8RAM - chains A and B of the 19 polymer chains in the assembly; structure by electron microscopy, 2.80 A resolution.

Chain A:
Molecule: DNA-directed RNA polymerase II subunit RPB1
From: Saccharomyces cerevisiae
Notes: EC 2.7.7.6
UniProtKB: P04050 (RPB1_YEAST); residue numbers follow UniProt; this construct covers 1-1733
Sequence (1733 residues; numbered 1 to 1733; the number before each row is that of its first residue):
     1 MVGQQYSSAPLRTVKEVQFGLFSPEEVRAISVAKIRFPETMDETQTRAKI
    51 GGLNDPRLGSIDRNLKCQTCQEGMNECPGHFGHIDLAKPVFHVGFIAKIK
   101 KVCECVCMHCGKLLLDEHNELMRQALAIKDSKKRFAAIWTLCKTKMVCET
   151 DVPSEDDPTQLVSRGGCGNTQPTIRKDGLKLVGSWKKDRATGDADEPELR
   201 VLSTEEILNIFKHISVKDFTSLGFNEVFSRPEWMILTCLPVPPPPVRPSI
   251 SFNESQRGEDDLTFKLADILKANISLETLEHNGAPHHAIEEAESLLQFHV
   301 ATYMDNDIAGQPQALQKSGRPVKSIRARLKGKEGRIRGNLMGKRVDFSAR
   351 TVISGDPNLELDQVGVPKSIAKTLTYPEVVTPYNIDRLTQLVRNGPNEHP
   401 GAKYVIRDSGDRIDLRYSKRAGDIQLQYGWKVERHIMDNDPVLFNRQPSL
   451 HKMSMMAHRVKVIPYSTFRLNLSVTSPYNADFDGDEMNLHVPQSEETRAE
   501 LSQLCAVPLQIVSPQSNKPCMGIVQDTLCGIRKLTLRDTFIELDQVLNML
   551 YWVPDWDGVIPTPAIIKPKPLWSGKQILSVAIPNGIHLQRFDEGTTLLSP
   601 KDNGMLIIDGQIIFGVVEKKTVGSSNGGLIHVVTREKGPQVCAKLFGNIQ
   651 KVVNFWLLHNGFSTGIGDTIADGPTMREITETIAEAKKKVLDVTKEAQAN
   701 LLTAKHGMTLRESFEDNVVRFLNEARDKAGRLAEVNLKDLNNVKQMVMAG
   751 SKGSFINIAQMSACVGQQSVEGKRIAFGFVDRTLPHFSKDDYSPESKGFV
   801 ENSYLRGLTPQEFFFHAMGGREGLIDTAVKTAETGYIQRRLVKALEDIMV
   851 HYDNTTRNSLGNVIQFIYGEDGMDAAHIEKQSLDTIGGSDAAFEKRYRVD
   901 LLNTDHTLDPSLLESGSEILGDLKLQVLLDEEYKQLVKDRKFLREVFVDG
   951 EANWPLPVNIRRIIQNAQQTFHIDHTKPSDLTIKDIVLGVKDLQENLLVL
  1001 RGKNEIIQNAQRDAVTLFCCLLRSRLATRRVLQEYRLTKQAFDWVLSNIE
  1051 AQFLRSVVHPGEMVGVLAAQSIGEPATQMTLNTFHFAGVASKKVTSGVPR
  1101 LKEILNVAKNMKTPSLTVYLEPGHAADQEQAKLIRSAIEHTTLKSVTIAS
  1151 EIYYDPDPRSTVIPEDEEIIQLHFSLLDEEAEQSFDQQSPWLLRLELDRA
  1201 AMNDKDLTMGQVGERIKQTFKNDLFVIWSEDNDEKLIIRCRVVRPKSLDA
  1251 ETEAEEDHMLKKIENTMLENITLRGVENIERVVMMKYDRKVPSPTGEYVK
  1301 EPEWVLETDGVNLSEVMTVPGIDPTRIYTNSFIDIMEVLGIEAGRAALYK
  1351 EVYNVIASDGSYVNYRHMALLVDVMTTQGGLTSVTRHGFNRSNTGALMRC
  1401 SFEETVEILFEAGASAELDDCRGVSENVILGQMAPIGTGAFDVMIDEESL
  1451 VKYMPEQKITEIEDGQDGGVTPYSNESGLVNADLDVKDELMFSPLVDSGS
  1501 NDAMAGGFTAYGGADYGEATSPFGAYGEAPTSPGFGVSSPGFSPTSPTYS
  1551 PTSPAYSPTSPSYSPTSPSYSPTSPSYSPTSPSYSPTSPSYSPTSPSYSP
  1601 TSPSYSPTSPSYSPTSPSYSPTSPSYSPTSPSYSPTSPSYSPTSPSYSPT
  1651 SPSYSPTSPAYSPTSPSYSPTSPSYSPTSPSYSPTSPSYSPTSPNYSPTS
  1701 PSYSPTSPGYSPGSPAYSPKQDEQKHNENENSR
Disordered / not traced: 1-3, 186-196, 253-256, 1080-1092, 1176-1186, 1245-1256, 1455-1733
Metal / ion sites: Zn2+ site 1: Cys67, Cys77; Zn2+ site 2: Cys107, Cys110, Cys167; Mg2+: Asp481, Asp483, Asp485 (shared with 1 residue of chain P)
Swiss-Prot annotation at these positions:
  - region: Pro248 to Asp260 (Lid loop), Asn306 to Lys323 (Rudder loop), Pro810 to Glu822 (Bridging helix)
  - binding site (Zn(2+)): Cys67, Cys70, Cys77, His80, Cys107, Cys110, Cys148, Cys167
  - binding site (Mg(2+)): Asp481, Asp483, Asp485
  - modified residue: Thr1471 (Phosphothreonine)
  - cross-link (Glycyl lysine isopeptide (Lys-Gly)): Lys695 (interchain with G-Cter in ubiquitin), Lys1246 (interchain with G-Cter in ubiquitin), Lys1350 (interchain with G-Cter in ubiquitin)
  - natural variant: Ser1653 to Pro1659 (deletion: In strain: A364A)
  - mutagenesis: Lys1246 (K1246R: Impairs ubiquitination during transcription stress)

Chain B:
Molecule: DNA-directed RNA polymerase II subunit RPB2
From: Saccharomyces cerevisiae
Notes: EC 2.7.7.6
UniProtKB: P08518 (RPB2_YEAST); residues 1-1224 here = UniProt positions 1-1224
Sequence (1224 residues; numbered 1 to 1224; the number before each row is that of its first residue):
     1 MSDLANSEKYYDEDPYGFEDESAPITAEDSWAVISAFFREKGLVSQQLDS
    51 FNQFVDYTLQDIICEDSTLILEQLAQHTTESDNISRKYEISFGKIYVTKP
   101 MVNESDGVTHALYPQEARLRNLTYSSGLFVDVKKRTYEAIDVPGRELKYE
   151 LIAEESEDDSESGKVFIGRLPIMLRSKNCYLSEATESDLYKLKECPFDMG
   201 GYFIINGSEKVLIAQERSAGNIVQVFKKAAPSPISHVAEIRSALEKGSRF
   251 ISTLQVKLYGREGSSARTIKATLPYIKQDIPIVIIFRALGIIPDGEILEH
   301 ICYDVNDWQMLEMLKPCVEDGFVIQDRETALDFIGRRGTALGIKKEKRIQ
   351 YAKDILQKEFLPHITQLEGFESRKAFFLGYMINRLLLCALDRKDQDDRDH
   401 FGKKRLDLAGPLLAQLFKTLFKKLTKDIFRYMQRTVEEAHDFNMKLAINA
   451 KTITSGLKYALATGNWGEQKKAMSSRAGVSQVLNRYTYSSTLSHLRRTNT
   501 PIGRDGKLAKPRQLHNTHWGLVCPAETPEGQACGLVKNLSLMSCISVGTD
   551 PMPIITFLSEWGMEPLEDYVPHQSPDATRVFVNGVWHGVHRNPARLMETL
   601 RTLRRKGDINPEVSMIRDIREKELKIFTDAGRVYRPLFIVEDDESLGHKE
   651 LKVRKGHIAKLMATEYQDIEGGFEDVEEYTWSSLLNEGLVEYIDAEEEES
   701 ILIAMQPEDLEPAEANEENDLDVDPAKRIRVSHHATTFTHCEIHPSMILG
   751 VAASIIPFPDHNQSPRNTYQSAMGKQAMGVFLTNYNVRMDTMANILYYPQ
   801 KPLGTTRAMEYLKFRELPAGQNAIVAIACYSGYNQEDSMIMNQSSIDRGL
   851 FRSLFFRSYMDQEKKYGMSITETFEKPQRTNTLRMKHGTYDKLDDDGLIA
   901 PGVRVSGEDVIIGKTTPISPDEEELGQRTAYHSKRDASTPLRSTENGIVD
   951 QVLVTTNQDGLKFVKVRVRTTKIPQIGDKFASRHGQKGTIGITYRREDMP
  1001 FTAEGIVPDLIINPHAIPSRMTVAHLIECLLSKVAALSGNEGDASPFTDI
  1051 TVEGISKLLREHGYQSRGFEVMYNGHTGKKLMAQIFFGPTYYQRLRHMVD
  1101 DKIHARARGPMQVLTRQPVEGRSRDGGLRFGEMERDCMIAHGAASFLKER
  1151 LMEASDAFRVHICGICGLMTVIAKLNHNQFECKGCDNKIDIYQIHIPYAA
  1201 KLLFQELMAMNITPRLYTDRSRDF
Disordered / not traced: 1-19, 71-89, 135-163, 438-445, 669-677, 713-723, 920-932, 1222-1224
Metal / ion sites: Zn2+: Cys1163, Cys1166, Cys1182, Cys1185

Interface between chain A and chain B:
Contacting residue pairs - 397 pairs, chain A then chain B:
  Gln5(A) with Arg1159(B), hydrogen bond (backbone-side chain); Leu1175(B)
  Tyr6(A) with Leu1175(B)
  Ser7(A) with His1161(B), hydrogen bond; Phe1180(B); Gln1193(B)
  Ser8(A) with Phe1180(B)
  Ala9(A) with Ile1191(B); Gln1193(B), hydrogen bond (backbone-side chain)
  Pro10(A) with Ile1191(B); Tyr1192(B); Gln1193(B), hydrogen bond (backbone-backbone)
  Leu11(A) with Gln1193(B); His1195(B)
  Arg12(A) with Tyr1192(B); Gln1193(B); Ile1194(B); Thr1218(B)
  Val14(A) with Ile1194(B), hydrophobic; Tyr1217(B)
  Lys15(A) with Tyr1217(B), hydrogen bond (backbone-backbone); Thr1218(B); Arg1220(B), hydrogen bond (backbone-side chain)
  Glu16(A) with Arg1215(B); Leu1216(B); Tyr1217(B), hydrogen bond (backbone-backbone); Asp1219(B); Arg1220(B); Ser1221(B)
  Val17(A) with Pro1214(B), hydrophobic; Arg1215(B); Leu1216(B), hydrophobic
  Gln18(A) with Thr1213(B); Pro1214(B); Arg1215(B), hydrogen bond (backbone-backbone)
  Phe19(A) with Thr1213(B)
  Gly20(A) with Thr1213(B), hydrogen bond (backbone-backbone)
  Leu21(A) with Asn1211(B); Thr1213(B)
  Phe22(A) with Leu1168(B), hydrophobic; Asn1211(B), hydrogen bond (backbone-backbone); Thr1213(B)
  Glu26(A) with Arg1215(B), salt bridge
  Ala29(A) with Lys1183(B)
  Ile30(A) with Thr1170(B); Cys1182(B), hydrophobic; Gly1184(B)
  Thr69(A) with Ile1172(B); Lys1174(B), hydrogen bond (backbone-side chain)
  Gln71(A) with Lys1174(B)
  Glu72(A) with Asn1176(B)
  Met74(A) with Arg1116(B), hydrogen bond (backbone-side chain)
  Asn75(A) with Arg1116(B), hydrogen bond (backbone-side chain); Phe1158(B)
  Glu76(A) with Arg1159(B)
  Pro78(A) with Phe1158(B); Lys1201(B); Gln1205(B), hydrogen bond (backbone-side chain)
  His80(A) with Ile1172(B)
  Phe81(A) with Thr1170(B); Gln1205(B); Met1208(B), hydrophobic
  His92(A) with Met1210(B), hydrogen bond (side chain-backbone)
  Phe228(A) with Arg1215(B); Tyr1217(B)
  Leu236(A) with Asn1211(B)
  Cys238(A) with Asn1211(B)
  Pro240(A) with Met1208(B); Asn1211(B)
  Pro242(A) with Ala1209(B), hydrophobic
  Pro243(A) with Gln1205(B)
  Pro245(A) with Tyr1198(B)
  Val246(A) with Leu1202(B), hydrophobic; Gln1205(B)
  Pro248(A) with Leu1114(B), hydrophobic
  Tyr303(A) with Ala1209(B)
  Met304(A) with Ala1209(B); Met1210(B); Asn1211(B)
  Leu315(A) with Lys471(B)
  Ile325(A) with Glu1206(B); Ala1209(B), hydrophobic; Met1210(B), hydrophobic
  Arg326(A) with Met1210(B)
  Arg328(A) with Leu1202(B); Glu1206(B), salt bridge
  Leu329(A) with Leu1203(B), hydrophobic; Glu1206(B); Leu1207(B), hydrophobic
  Arg335(A) with Leu1114(B); Leu1202(B); Glu1206(B), salt bridge
  Ile336(A) with Leu1203(B), hydrophobic
  Arg337(A) with Arg1129(B), hydrogen bond (backbone-side chain); Glu1132(B), salt bridge
  Gly338(A) with Arg1129(B), hydrogen bond (backbone-side chain)
  Asn339(A) with Thr1115(B); Gln1117(B), hydrogen bond; Ala1199(B)
  Leu340(A) with Ala1199(B), hydrophobic; Ala1200(B); Leu1203(B), hydrophobic
  Met341(A) with Glu1132(B); Arg1135(B)
  Gly342(A) with Arg1129(B), hydrogen bond (backbone-side chain); Phe1130(B)
  Lys343(A) with Gln1117(B); Arg1129(B); Phe1130(B), hydrogen bond (backbone-backbone); Leu1151(B), hydrogen bond (side chain-backbone); Ser1155(B); Asp1156(B), salt bridge; Pro1197(B)
  Arg344(A) with Gln1117(B); Pro1118(B); Glu1120(B), salt bridge; Gly1127(B), hydrogen bond (side chain-backbone); Leu1128(B); Arg1129(B); Ser1155(B), hydrogen bond (backbone-side chain)
  Val345(A) with Arg1106(B); Pro1118(B); Gly1127(B); Leu1128(B), hydrogen bond (backbone-backbone); Phe1130(B), hydrophobic; Arg1150(B); Ala1154(B)
  Asp346(A) with Arg1106(B), salt bridge; Ala1107(B); Pro1118(B); Ala1154(B), hydrogen bond (backbone-backbone)
  Phe347(A) with Arg1106(B); Arg1108(B); Arg1150(B), hydrogen bond (backbone-side chain); Ala1154(B), hydrophobic
  Ser348(A) with Ala1105(B); Arg1106(B), hydrogen bond (backbone-backbone); Leu1128(B)
  Ala349(A) with His1104(B); Ala1105(B), hydrophobic; Leu1128(B)
  Arg350(A) with Lys1102(B); Ile1103(B); His1104(B), hydrogen bond (backbone-backbone); Leu1128(B)
  Thr351(A) with Val1099(B); Lys1102(B); Ile1103(B)
  Val352(A) with Lys1102(B)
  Gly355(A) with Tyr833(B)
  Asp356(A) with Tyr833(B)
  Pro357(A) with Ser831(B); Gly832(B); Tyr833(B)
  Asn358(A) with Tyr833(B), hydrogen bond
  Ile370(A) with Ile1103(B), hydrophobic
  Thr373(A) with Ala1105(B); Ala1107(B)
  Leu374(A) with Arg1106(B)
  Tyr404(A) with Arg1108(B)
  Tyr417(A) with His887(B)
  Glu433(A) with Arg1108(B), salt bridge
  Leu443(A) with Met1138(B), hydrophobic; Phe1146(B), hydrophobic
  Asn445(A) with Glu1134(B), hydrogen bond
  Gln447(A) with Met1133(B); Glu1134(B)
  Pro448(A) with Met1133(B)
  Ser449(A) with Met1133(B), hydrogen bond (backbone-side chain); Glu1134(B); Cys1137(B)
  His451(A) with Cys1137(B), hydrogen bond (backbone-side chain)
  Lys452(A) with Ala1140(B); His1141(B), hydrogen bond (backbone-side chain)
  Met455(A) with Phe1130(B), hydrophobic; Met1138(B), hydrophobic; His1141(B), hydrogen bond (backbone-side chain); Phe1146(B), hydrophobic
  Tyr465(A) with Ile976(B), hydrophobic; Thr993(B)
  Ser466(A) with Val1099(B); Ile1103(B)
  Thr467(A) with Ile976(B); Gly977(B), hydrogen bond (side chain-backbone); Val1099(B)
  Arg469(A) with Tyr833(B); Ile976(B); Gly991(B), hydrogen bond (side chain-backbone)
  Leu472(A) with Gln835(B)
  Thr475(A) with Glu836(B)
  Asp481(A) with Glu836(B)
  Phe482(A) with Gln835(B); Glu836(B); Thr989(B), hydrogen bond (backbone-backbone)
  Asp483(A) with Lys979(B), hydrogen bond (backbone-side chain); Lys987(B), salt bridge
  Gly484(A) with Lys979(B); Thr989(B), hydrogen bond (backbone-side chain); Lys1102(B)
  Glu486(A) with Lys1102(B), salt bridge
  Asn488(A) with Leu1128(B)
  Val491(A) with Arg1150(B), hydrogen bond (backbone-side chain)
  Pro492(A) with Arg1150(B)
  Gln493(A) with Glu1149(B)
  Thr497(A) with Phe1146(B); Glu1149(B)
  Glu500(A) with Ser1145(B)
  Leu501(A) with Phe1146(B), hydrophobic
  Leu504(A) with His1141(B); Gly1142(B); Ala1143(B), hydrophobic
  Cys505(A) with His1141(B)
  Gln510(A) with His1141(B), hydrogen bond
  Val524(A) with Gln835(B)
  Gln525(A) with Glu836(B); His1015(B), hydrogen bond (backbone-side chain)
  Asp526(A) with Cys829(B), hydrogen bond; Gly832(B); Gln835(B), hydrogen bond; Asn1013(B); His1015(B)
  Cys529(A) with His1015(B)
  Asn654(A) with Gln835(B)
  Leu658(A) with Tyr830(B); Asn1074(B), hydrogen bond (backbone-side chain); His1076(B)
  His659(A) with Asn1074(B); Thr1077(B)
  Asn660(A) with Leu1081(B); Met1082(B), hydrogen bond (backbone-backbone); Ala1083(B), hydrogen bond (backbone-backbone)
  Gly661(A) with Leu1081(B); Ala1083(B)
  Phe662(A) with Ala828(B); Cys829(B), hydrogen bond (backbone-backbone); Ile1085(B)
  Ser663(A) with Ile827(B), hydrogen bond (side chain-backbone); Pro1014(B); Gln1084(B); Ile1085(B); Phe1086(B), hydrogen bond (side chain-backbone)
  Thr664(A) with Ile827(B); Pro1014(B); Phe1086(B)
  Gly665(A) with Leu1026(B); Phe1069(B); Phe1086(B)
  Ile666(A) with Leu1026(B), hydrophobic; Ile1027(B), hydrophobic; Val1052(B), hydrophobic; Arg1067(B); Phe1086(B)
  Gly667(A) with Arg1067(B); Phe1069(B)
  Asp668(A) with Phe1069(B)
  Ile670(A) with Arg1067(B)
  Asn742(A) with Phe1069(B)
  Met746(A) with His1015(B); Pro1018(B), hydrophobic
  Ser751(A) with His1015(B)
  Lys752(A) with His1015(B), hydrogen bond (side chain-backbone); Ser1019(B), hydrogen bond
  Asn757(A) with Pro1018(B); Met1021(B), hydrogen bond
  Gln760(A) with Met1021(B)
  Met761(A) with Met1021(B), hydrophobic; Val1023(B), hydrophobic
  Val770(A) with Gln513(B)
  Glu771(A) with Lys510(B); Gln513(B), hydrogen bond
  Ile775(A) with Asn516(B)
  Ala776(A) with Asn516(B)
  Gly778(A) with Asp397(B); His515(B), hydrogen bond (backbone-side chain); Asn516(B), hydrogen bond (backbone-side chain)
  Phe779(A) with Asn516(B); Thr517(B); Glu698(B); Glu699(B)
  Val780(A) with Glu699(B)
  Arg782(A) with Glu698(B); Glu699(B), hydrogen bond (side chain-backbone); Ile701(B), hydrogen bond (side chain-backbone); Leu702(B)
  Thr783(A) with Asn516(B), hydrogen bond (backbone-side chain)
  Pro785(A) with Glu698(B); Ile701(B); Leu702(B); Ile703(B), hydrogen bond (backbone-backbone)
  His786(A) with Trp519(B), hydrogen bond; Leu702(B); Ile703(B), hydrogen bond (side chain-backbone); Ala704(B); Met705(B), hydrogen bond; Glu742(B), salt bridge
  Phe787(A) with Leu702(B)
  Lys789(A) with Arg620(B)
  Glu795(A) with Val731(B)
  Glu801(A) with Ile729(B)
  Asn802(A) with Arg728(B); Ile729(B), hydrogen bond (side chain-backbone)
  Tyr804(A) with Asp760(B); His761(B), hydrogen bond (backbone-side chain); Gln763(B); Met1021(B), hydrophobic; Val1023(B), hydrophobic
  Leu805(A) with His761(B); Val1052(B), hydrophobic
  Arg806(A) with Ala726(B); Arg728(B); Ile729(B); His761(B)
  Gly807(A) with Arg728(B); Asp760(B); His761(B)
  Leu808(A) with Arg728(B), hydrogen bond (backbone-side chain); Asp760(B); Phe1047(B)
  Thr809(A) with Ile729(B); Phe1047(B)
  Pro810(A) with Trp519(B); Met705(B), hydrophobic; Pro745(B), hydrophobic; Phe1047(B)
  Gln811(A) with Met705(B), hydrogen bond
  Phe813(A) with Pro524(B), hydrophobic; Leu749(B), hydrophobic; Pro759(B); Asp760(B); Asn767(B)
  Phe814(A) with His515(B); Asn516(B); Trp519(B), hydrophobic
  His816(A) with Gln763(B); Ser764(B), hydrogen bond (backbone-side chain)
  Ala817(A) with Pro524(B), hydrophobic; Ser764(B)
  Met818(A) with Leu514(B), hydrophobic; Asn516(B), hydrogen bond
  Gly820(A) with Ser764(B)
  Arg821(A) with Arg512(B); Leu514(B); Cys523(B); Pro524(B), hydrogen bond (side chain-backbone); Thr527(B)
  Glu822(A) with Gln513(B)
  Leu824(A) with Thr768(B); Tyr769(B)
  Ile825(A) with Ala509(B), hydrophobic; Arg512(B); Cys533(B)
  Ala828(A) with Gly530(B)
  Glu833(A) with Lys507(B)
  Arg839(A) with Glu1132(B), salt bridge
  Val842(A) with Asp1136(B)
  Glu846(A) with Arg1135(B), salt bridge
  Met1063(A) with Ile1139(B)
  Val1066(A) with Asp1136(B); Ile1139(B), hydrophobic; Ala1140(B), hydrophobic
  Leu1067(A) with Ala1140(B), hydrophobic
  Gln1070(A) with Asp1136(B), hydrogen bond; Cys1137(B)
  Lys1261(A) with Lys315(B)
  Lys1262(A) with Ser265(B)
  Asn1265(A) with Gly263(B); Ser265(B), hydrogen bond
  Glu1269(A) with Gly263(B)
  Val1406(A) with Met1210(B), hydrophobic
  Leu1409(A) with Leu1207(B), hydrophobic; Ile1212(B)
  Phe1410(A) with Met1210(B), hydrophobic; Ile1212(B), hydrophobic
  Leu1418(A) with Ser1221(B)
  Asp1420(A) with Arg1220(B), hydrogen bond (backbone-side chain)
  Arg1422(A) with Arg1220(B)
  Val1424(A) with Arg1135(B); Ile1139(B), hydrophobic
  Val1428(A) with Arg1135(B); Leu1151(B), hydrophobic
  Ile1429(A) with Pro1197(B); Ala1200(B)
  Leu1430(A) with His1195(B); Ile1196(B); Pro1197(B); Phe1204(B), hydrophobic
  Gly1431(A) with Met1152(B); Pro1197(B)
  Met1433(A) with Ala1144(B), hydrophobic; Ser1145(B); Lys1148(B)
  Ile1436(A) with Ile1139(B), hydrophobic; Gly1142(B); Ala1144(B)
  Thr1438(A) with Gly1142(B); Ser1145(B)
  Gly1439(A) with Ala1144(B)
Also at the interface, not in a pair above, chain A (211 interface residues in all): Thr13, Cys70, Cys77, Gly79, Ser354, Pro367, Ser369, Thr375, Lys403, Arg412, Ala480, His490, Ser494, Thr527, Leu657, Leu784, Ser788, Val829, Cys1421, Gln1432, Ala1434, Gly1437
Also at the interface, not in a pair above, chain B (191 interface residues in all): Ser264, Glu319, His518, Gly534, Lys537, Arg635, Ala695, Ser700, Pro725, Lys727, Arg730, His734, Ala735, Ile748, Asn762, Pro765, Asn834, Gly988, Ile990, Ala1016, Gly1109, Val1113, Ile1162, Ala1173

In short:
Chain A and chain B form an interface of 211 and 191 residues respectively; the contacts include 73 hydrogen
bonds and 13 salt bridges. Polar contacts include Glu26(A)-Arg1215(B), Arg328(A)-Glu1206(B) and
Arg335(A)-Glu1206(B).
Chain A is DNA-directed RNA polymerase II subunit RPB1 and chain B is DNA-directed RNA polymerase II subunit
RPB2, both from Saccharomyces cerevisiae; the structure, Structure of Sen1 bound RNA Polymerase II
pre-termination complex, was determined by electron microscopy (same publication as 8RAN, 8RAO and 8RAP).
